PDB entry 7MKI | electron microscopy, 3.50 A resolution | chains I and Q of the 8 polymer chains in the assembly

[Chain I]
Molecule: DNA-directed RNA polymerase subunit beta
From: Escherichia coli
Notes: EC 2.7.7.6
Reference sequence: P0A8V4 (RPOB_ECO57); residue numbers follow UniProt; this construct covers 1-1342
Amino-acid sequence (1342 residues; each row starts with the number of its first residue):
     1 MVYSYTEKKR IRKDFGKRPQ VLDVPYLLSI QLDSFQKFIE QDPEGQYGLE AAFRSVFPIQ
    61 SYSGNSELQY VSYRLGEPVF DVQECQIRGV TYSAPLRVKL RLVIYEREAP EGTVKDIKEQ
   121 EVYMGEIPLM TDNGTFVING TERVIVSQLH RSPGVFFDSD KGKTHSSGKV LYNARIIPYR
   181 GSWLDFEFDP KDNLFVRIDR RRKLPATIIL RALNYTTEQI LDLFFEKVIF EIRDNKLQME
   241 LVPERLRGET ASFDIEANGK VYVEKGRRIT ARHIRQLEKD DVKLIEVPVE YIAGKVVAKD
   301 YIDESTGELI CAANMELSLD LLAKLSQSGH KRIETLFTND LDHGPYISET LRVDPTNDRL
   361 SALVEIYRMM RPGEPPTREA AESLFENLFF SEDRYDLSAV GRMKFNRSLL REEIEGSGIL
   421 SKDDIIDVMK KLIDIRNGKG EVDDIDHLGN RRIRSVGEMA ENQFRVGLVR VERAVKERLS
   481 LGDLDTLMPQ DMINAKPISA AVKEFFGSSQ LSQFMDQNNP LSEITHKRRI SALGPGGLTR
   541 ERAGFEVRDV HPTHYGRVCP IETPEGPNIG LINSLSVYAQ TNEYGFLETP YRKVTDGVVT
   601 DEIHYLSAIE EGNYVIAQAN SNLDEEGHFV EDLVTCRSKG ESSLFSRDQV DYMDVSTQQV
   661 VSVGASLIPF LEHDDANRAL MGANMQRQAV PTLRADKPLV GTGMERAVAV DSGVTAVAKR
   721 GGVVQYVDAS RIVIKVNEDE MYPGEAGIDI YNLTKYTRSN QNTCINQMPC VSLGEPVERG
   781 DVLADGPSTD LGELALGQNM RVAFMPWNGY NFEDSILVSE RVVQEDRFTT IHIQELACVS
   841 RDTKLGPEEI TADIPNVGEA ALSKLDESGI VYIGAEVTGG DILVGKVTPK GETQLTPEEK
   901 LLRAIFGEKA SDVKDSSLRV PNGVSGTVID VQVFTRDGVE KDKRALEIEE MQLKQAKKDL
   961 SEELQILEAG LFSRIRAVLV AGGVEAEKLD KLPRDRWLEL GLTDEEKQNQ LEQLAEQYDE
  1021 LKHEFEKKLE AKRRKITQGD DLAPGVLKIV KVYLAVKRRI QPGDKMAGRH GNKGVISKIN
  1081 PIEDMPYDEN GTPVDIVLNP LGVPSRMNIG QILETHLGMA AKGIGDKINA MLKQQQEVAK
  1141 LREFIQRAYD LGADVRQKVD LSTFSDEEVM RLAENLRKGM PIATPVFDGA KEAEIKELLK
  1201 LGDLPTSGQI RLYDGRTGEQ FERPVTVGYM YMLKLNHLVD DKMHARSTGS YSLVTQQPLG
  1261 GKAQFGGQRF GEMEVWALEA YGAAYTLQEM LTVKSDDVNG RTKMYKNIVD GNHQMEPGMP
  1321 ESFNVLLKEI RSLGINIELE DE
Not modelled in the structure: 1, 1342
Small-molecule neighbours:
  - chapso (1N7), molecule 1: Gln-46, Tyr-47, Tyr-179, Asp-396, Ser-398, Ala-399, Val-400, Arg-452, Glu-458, Glu-461, Glu-583, Tyr-584
  - chapso (1N7), molecule 2: Gln-725, Tyr-726, Glu-962, Gln-965, Ile-966, Ala-969
Curated features (UniProtKB/Swiss-Prot):
  - modified residue (N6-acetyllysine): Lys-1022, Lys-1200

[Chain Q]
Molecule: Template strand of lambda PR promoter DNA (-5C to G)
Sequence (90 nucleotides; row label = number of the first residue in the row):
     1 CGAGGTCGAC ATACAACCTC CTTAGTACAT GCAAGCATTA TCACCGCCAG AGGTAAAATA
    61 GTCAACACGC ACGGTGTTAG ATATTTATCC
Not modelled in the structure: 1-15, 33-37, 68-90

[Interface between chain I and chain Q]
Residue-residue contacts - 14 pairs, chain I then chain Q:
  Arg-470(I) / DT39(Q)  base contact
  Asn-494(I) / DA40(Q)  hydrogen bond to the phosphate
  Lys-496(I) / DT39(Q)  salt bridge to the phosphate
  Lys-496(I) / DA40(Q)  salt bridge to the phosphate
  Pro-497(I) / DT39(Q)  base contact
  Ala-500(I) / DT39(Q)  phosphate contact
  Lys-503(I) / DT38(Q)  base contact
  Glu-504(I) / DT38(Q)  base contact
  Ser-508(I) / DT38(Q)  base contact
  Gln-1268(I) / DC32(Q)  hydrogen bond to the phosphate
  Arg-1269(I) / DG31(Q)  phosphate contact
  Arg-1269(I) / DC32(Q)  hydrogen bond to the phosphate
  Gly-1271(I) / DG31(Q)  phosphate contact
  Met-1273(I) / DT30(Q)  sugar contact
Interface residues without a listed pair, chain I (19 interface residues in all): Asp-189, Arg-202, Lys-203, Gly-507, Gly-1267, Glu-1272, Glu-1274
Interface residues without a listed pair, chain Q (8 interface residues in all): DT22, DT23

[Overview]
19 residues of chain I face 8 of chain Q across their interface, with 3 hydrogen bonds and 2 salt bridges.
Polar contacts include Asn-494(I)/DA40(Q), Gln-1268(I)/DC32(Q) and Arg-1269(I)/DC32(Q). Bound to chain I:
chapso.
Chain I is DNA-directed RNA polymerase subunit beta (Escherichia coli) and chain Q is Template strand of
lambda PR promoter DNA (-5C to G); the structure, Cryo-EM structure of Escherichia coli RNA polymerase bound
to lambda PR (-5G to C) promoter DNA, was determined by electron microscopy together with 7MKD, 7MKE and 7MKJ
from the same study.
